Entry 1Q81 (X-ray diffraction, 2.95 A resolution); this record covers chains A and Q of the 31 polymer chains in the assembly.

Chain A:
Molecule: 23S ribosomal RNA
From: Haloarcula marismortui
Sequence (2922 nucleotides; numbered 2 to 2923; the number before each row is that of its first residue):
     2 UUGGCUACUA UGCCAGCUGG UGGAUUGCUC GGCUCAGGCG CUGAUGAAGG ACGUGCCAAG
    62 CUGCGAUAAG CCAUGGGGAG CCGCACGGAG GCGAAGAACC AUGGAUUUCC GAAUGAGAAU
   122 CUCUCUAACA AUUGCUUCGC GCAAUGAGGA ACCCCGAGAA CUGAAACAUC UCAGUAUCGG
   182 GAGGAACAGA AAACGCAAUG UGAUGUCGUU AGUAACCGCG AGUGAACGCG AUACAGCCCA
   242 AACCGAAGCC CUCACGGGCA AUGUGGUGUC AGGGCUACCU CUCAUCAGCC GACCGUCUCG
   302 ACGAAGUCUC UUGGAACAGA GCGUGAUACA GGGUGACAAC CCCGUACUCG AGACCAGUAC
   362 GACGUGCGGU AGUGCCAGAG UAGCGGGGGU UGGAUAUCCC UCGCGAAUAA CGCAGGCAUC
   422 GACUGCGAAG GCUAAACACA ACCUGAGACC GAUAGUGAAC AAGUAGUGUG AACGAACGCU
   482 GCAAAGUACC CUCAGAAGGG AGGCGAAAUA GAGCAUGAAA UCAGUUGGCG AUCGAGCGAC
   542 AGGGCAUACA AGGUCCCUCG ACGAAUGACC GACGCGCGAG CGUCCAGUAA GACUCACGGG
   602 AAGCCGAUGU UCUGUCGUAC GUUUUGAAAA ACGAGCCAGG GAGUGUGUCU GCAUGGCAAG
   662 UCUAACCGGA GUAUCCGGGG AGGCACAGGG AAACCGACAU GGCCGCAGGG CUUUGCCCGA
   722 GGGCCGCCGU CUUCAAGGGC GGGGAGCCAU GUGGACACGA CCCGAAUCCG GACGAUCUAC
   782 GCAUGGACAA GAUGAAGCGU GCCGAAAGGC ACGUGGAAGU CUGUUAGAGU UGGUGUCCUA
   842 CAAUACCCUC UCGUGAUCUA UGUGUAGGGG UGAAAGGCCC AUCGAGUCCG GCAACAGCUG
   902 GUUCCAAUCG AAACAUGUCG AAGCAUGACC UCCGCCGAGG UAGUCUGUGA GGUAGAGCGA
   962 CCGAUUGGUG UGUCCGCCUC CGAGAGGAGU CGGCACACCU GUCAAACUCC AAACUUACAG
  1022 ACGCCGUUUG ACGCGGGGAU UCCGGUGCGC GGGGUAAGCC UGUGUACCAG GAGGGGAACA
  1082 ACCCAGAGAU AGGUUAAGGU CCCCAAGUGU GGAUUAAGUG UAAUCCUCUG AAGGUGGUCU
  1142 CGAGCCCUAG ACAGCCGGGA GGUGAGCUUA GAAGCAGCUA CCCUCUAAGA AAAGCGUAAC
  1202 AGCUUACCGG CCGAGGUUUG AGGCGCCCAA AAUGAUCGGG ACUCAAAUCC ACCACCGAGA
  1262 CCUGUCCGUA CCACUCAUAC UGGUAAUCGA GUAGAUUGGC GCUCUAAUUG GAUGGAAGUA
  1322 GGGGUGAAAA CUCCUAUGGA CCGAUUAGUG ACGAAAAUCC UGGCCAUAGU AGCAGCGAUA
  1382 GUCGGGUGAG AACCCCGACG GCCUAAUGGA UAAGGGUUCC UCAGCACUGC UGAUCAGCUG
  1442 AGGGUUAGCC GGUCCUAAGU CAUACCGCAA CUCGACUAUG ACGAAAUGGG AAACGGGUUA
  1502 AUAUUCCCGU GCCACUAUGC AGUGAAAGUU GACGCCCUGG GGUCGAUCAC GCUGGGCAUU
  1562 CGCCCAGUCG AACCGUCCAA CUCCGUGGAA GCCGUAAUGG CAGGAAGCGG ACGAACGGCG
  1622 GCAUAGGGAA ACGUGAUUCA ACCUGGGGCC CAUGAAAAGA CGAGCAUAGU GUCCGUACCG
  1682 AGAACCGACA CAGGUGUCCA UGGCGGCGAA AGCCAAGGCC UGUCGGGAGC AACCAACGUU
  1742 AGGGAAUUCG GCAAGUUAGU CCCGUACCUU CGGAAGAAGG GAUGCCUGCU CCGGAACGGA
  1802 GCAGGUCGCA GUGACUCGGA AGCUCGGACU GUCUAGUAAC AACAUAGGUG ACCGCAAAUC
  1862 CGCAAGGACU CGUACGGUCA CUGAAUCCUG CCCAGUGCAG GUAUCUGAAC ACCUCGUACA
  1922 AGAGGACGAA GGACCUGUCA ACGGCGGGGG UAACUAUGAC CCUCUUAAGG UAGCGUAGUA
  1982 CCUUGCCGCA UCAGUAGCGG CUUGCAUGAA UGGAUUAACC AGAGCUUCAC UGUCCCAACG
  2042 UUGGGCCCGG UGAACUGUAC AUUCCAGUGC GGAGUCUGGA GACACCCAGG GGGAAGCGAA
  2102 GACCCUAUGG AGCUUUACUG CAGGCUGUCG CUGAGACGUG GUCGCCGAUG UGCAGCAUAG
  2162 GUAGGAGACA CUACACAGGU ACCCGCGCUA GCGGGCCACC GAGUCAACAG UGAAAUACUA
  2222 CCCGUCGGUG ACUGCGACUC UCACUCCGGG AGGAGGACAC CGAUAGCCGG GCAGUUUGAC
  2282 UGGGGCGGUA CGCGCUCGAA AAGAUAUCGA GCGCGCCCUA UGGCUAUCUC AGCCGGGACA
  2342 GAGACCCGGC GAAGAGUGCA AGAGCAAAAG AUAGCUUGAC AGUGUUCUUC CCAACGAGGA
  2402 ACGCUGACGC GAAAGCGUGG UCUAGCGAAC CAAUUAGCCU GCUUGAUGCG GGCAAUUGAU
  2462 GACAGAAAAG CUACCCUAGG GAUAACAGAG UCGUCACUCG CAAGAGCACA UAUCGACCGA
  2522 GUGGCUUGCU ACCUCGAUGU CGGUUCCCUC CAUCCUGCCC GUGCAGAAGC GGGCAAGGGU
  2582 GAGGUUGUUC GCCUAUUAAA GGAGGUCGUG AGCUGGGUUU AGACCGUCGU GAGACAGGUC
  2642 GGCUGCUAUC UACUGGGUGU GUAAUGGUGU CUGACAAGAA CGACCGUAUA GUACGAGAGG
  2702 AACUACGGUU GGUGGCCACU GGUGUACCGG UUGUUCGAGA GAGCACGUGC CGGGUAGCCA
  2762 CGCCACACGG GGUAAGAGCU GAACGCAUCU AAGCUCGAAA CCCACUUGGA AAAGAGACAC
  2822 CGCCGAGGUC CCGCGUACAA GACGCGGUCG AUAGACUCGG GGUGUGCGCG UCGAGGUAAC
  2882 GAGACGUUAA GCCCACGAGC ACUAACAGAC CAAAGCCAUC AU
Not modelled in the structure: 2-9, 126-127, 715, 971-998, 1560, 1952-1963, 2137-2236, 2339-2343, 2665-2666, 2915-2923
Bound ions: Mg2+ site 1 near G28 (its only coordinating residue here); Na+ site 1: C40, G41; Na+ site 2: G56, A59, G61; Na+ site 3 near G66 (its only coordinating residue here); Mg2+ site 2 near U115 (its only coordinating residue here); Na+ site 4: C141, G142; Na+ site 5 near U146 (its only coordinating residue here); Mg2+ site 3: C162, U2276; K+ site 1: C162, U163, U172; Mg2+ site 4: A165, A167, C168; Na+ site 6: A165, A166; Mg2+ site 5: A166, G219; 63 more Na+ sites not listed; 94 more Mg2+ sites not listed; 1 more K+ sites not listed
Residues lining bound ligands: puromycin-5'-monophosphate (PPU): G2102, A2103, A2486, C2487, U2541, C2542, G2588, C2608, G2618, U2619, U2620
What the authors report for this chain:
  - binding site for minihelix-puromycin: G2588
  - binding site for puromycin-5'-monophosphate: A2486
  - catalytic residues: A2486 (proposed by the authors, not directly observed)

Chain Q:
Molecule: 50S ribosomal protein L19E
From: Haloarcula marismortui
Reference sequence: P14119 (RL19_HALMA); residues 1-148 here = UniProt positions 1-148
Chain sequence (148 residues; each row starts with the number of its first residue):
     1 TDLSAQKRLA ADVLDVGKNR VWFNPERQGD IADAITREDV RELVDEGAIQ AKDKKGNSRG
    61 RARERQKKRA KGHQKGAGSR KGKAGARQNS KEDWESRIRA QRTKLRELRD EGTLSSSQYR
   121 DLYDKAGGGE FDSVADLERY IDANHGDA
Not modelled in the structure: 144-148
Differences from the reference sequence: conflict Lys71 (Tyr in P14119)

How chain A and chain Q interact:
Contacting residue pairs (170; chain A residue first):
  G792(A) - Ala86(Q)  phosphate contact
  A793(A) - Lys83(Q)  sugar contact
  A793(A) - Gly85(Q)  hydrogen bond to the phosphate
  A793(A) - Ala86(Q)  hydrogen bond to the phosphate
  G800(A) - Gly127(Q)  hydrogen bond to the sugar
  G800(A) - Gly128(Q)  hydrogen bond to the base
  U801(A) - Asp124(Q)  sugar contact
  U801(A) - Lys125(Q)  phosphate contact
  U801(A) - Gly128(Q)  sugar contact
  U801(A) - Glu130(Q)  hydrogen bond to the sugar
  G802(A) - Lys125(Q)  phosphate contact
  G802(A) - Glu130(Q)  sugar contact
  G814(A) - Trp94(Q)  sugar contact
  U815(A) - Trp94(Q)  sugar contact
  G816(A) - Lys91(Q)  salt bridge to the phosphate
  G817(A) - Lys91(Q)  salt bridge to the phosphate
  G1386(A) - Gln28(Q)  hydrogen bond to the base
  G1387(A) - Thr1(Q)  hydrogen bond to the sugar
  G1387(A) - Gln28(Q)  hydrogen bond to the sugar
  U1388(A) - Thr1(Q)  hydrogen bond to the sugar
  C1395(A) - Asp2(Q)  sugar contact
  C1396(A) - Thr1(Q)  hydrogen bond to the sugar
  C1396(A) - Asp2(Q)  sugar contact
  C1396(A) - Leu3(Q)  hydrogen bond to the sugar
  C1396(A) - Ser4(Q)  sugar contact
  C1397(A) - Leu3(Q)  sugar contact
  C1397(A) - Lys7(Q)  salt bridge to the phosphate
  C1397(A) - Phe23(Q)  phosphate contact
  C1397(A) - Pro25(Q)  sugar contact
  C1397(A) - Gln28(Q)  sugar contact
  G1398(A) - Lys7(Q)  salt bridge to the phosphate
  G1398(A) - Trp22(Q)  hydrogen bond to the phosphate
  G1398(A) - Phe23(Q)  hydrogen bond to the phosphate
  G1398(A) - Pro25(Q)  sugar contact
  A1399(A) - Trp22(Q)  phosphate contact
  A1399(A) - Lys52(Q)  salt bridge to the phosphate
  U1422(A) - Ala5(Q)  phosphate contact
  C1436(A) - Asp2(Q)  phosphate contact
  U1499(A) - Arg41(Q)  salt bridge to the phosphate
  U1500(A) - Arg37(Q)  hydrogen bond to the base
  U1500(A) - Arg41(Q)  salt bridge to the phosphate
  A1501(A) - Arg8(Q)  hydrogen bond to the phosphate
  A1501(A) - Leu9(Q)  phosphate contact
  A1501(A) - Ile35(Q)  sugar contact
  A1501(A) - Thr36(Q)  phosphate contact
  A1501(A) - Arg37(Q)  hydrogen bond to the phosphate
  A1502(A) - Arg8(Q)  salt bridge to the phosphate
  A1502(A) - Leu9(Q)  phosphate contact
  A1502(A) - Arg37(Q)  salt bridge to the phosphate
  G1540(A) - Glu95(Q)  sugar contact
  G1540(A) - Arg99(Q)  hydrogen bond to the phosphate
  G1541(A) - Arg99(Q)  salt bridge to the phosphate
  U1548(A) - Arg59(Q)  salt bridge to the phosphate
  C1549(A) - Arg59(Q)  salt bridge to the phosphate
  C1549(A) - Arg63(Q)  salt bridge to the phosphate
  C1549(A) - Gln66(Q)  sugar contact
  C1565(A) - Ser58(Q)  hydrogen bond to the sugar
  C1565(A) - Arg59(Q)  phosphate contact
  C1565(A) - Gly60(Q)  phosphate contact
  C1565(A) - Arg63(Q)  salt bridge to the phosphate
  C1566(A) - Gly56(Q)  phosphate contact
  C1566(A) - Asn57(Q)  sugar contact
  C1566(A) - Ser58(Q)  phosphate contact
  C1566(A) - Arg59(Q)  hydrogen bond to the phosphate
  C1566(A) - Arg63(Q)  salt bridge to the phosphate
  A1567(A) - Gly56(Q)  phosphate contact
  C1593(A) - Ser116(Q)  sugar contact
  C1593(A) - Ser117(Q)  phosphate contact
  C1593(A) - Arg120(Q)  base contact
  C1594(A) - Arg109(Q)  salt bridge to the phosphate
  C1594(A) - Ser116(Q)  phosphate contact
  C1594(A) - Tyr119(Q)  phosphate contact
  C1594(A) - Arg120(Q)  salt bridge to the phosphate
  G1595(A) - Arg109(Q)  salt bridge to the phosphate
  G1595(A) - Tyr119(Q)  hydrogen bond to the phosphate
  G1595(A) - Arg120(Q)  salt bridge to the phosphate
  G1595(A) - Tyr123(Q)  base contact
  U1596(A) - Arg102(Q)  hydrogen bond to the base
  U1596(A) - Arg106(Q)  salt bridge to the phosphate
  U1596(A) - Tyr123(Q)  hydrogen bond to the phosphate
  A1597(A) - Lys91(Q)  hydrogen bond to the base
  A1597(A) - Trp94(Q)  hydrogen bond to the sugar
  A1597(A) - Glu95(Q)  sugar contact
  A1597(A) - Ile98(Q)  sugar contact
  A1597(A) - Arg99(Q)  salt bridge to the phosphate
  A1597(A) - Arg102(Q)  salt bridge to the phosphate
  A1598(A) - Trp94(Q)  phosphate contact
  A1598(A) - Arg102(Q)  salt bridge to the phosphate
  G1703(A) - Asn57(Q)  base contact
  G1704(A) - Asn57(Q)  hydrogen bond to the base
  G1704(A) - Arg59(Q)  hydrogen bond to the phosphate
  C1705(A) - Arg59(Q)  salt bridge to the phosphate
  C1705(A) - Ala62(Q)  sugar contact
  C1705(A) - Arg65(Q)  hydrogen bond to the phosphate
  G1706(A) - Arg65(Q)  salt bridge to the phosphate
  G1706(A) - Arg69(Q)  salt bridge to the phosphate
  G1707(A) - Arg69(Q)  salt bridge to the phosphate
  G1707(A) - Lys81(Q)  phosphate contact
  G1707(A) - Gly82(Q)  phosphate contact
  C1708(A) - Lys81(Q)  hydrogen bond to the phosphate
  C1708(A) - Gly82(Q)  hydrogen bond to the phosphate
  C1708(A) - Ala86(Q)  sugar contact
  C1708(A) - Arg87(Q)  salt bridge to the phosphate
  C1715(A) - Lys55(Q)  hydrogen bond to the sugar
  C1715(A) - Asn57(Q)  hydrogen bond to the sugar
  A1716(A) - Lys55(Q)  hydrogen bond to the sugar
  A1716(A) - Gly56(Q)  sugar contact
  A1717(A) - Lys54(Q)  phosphate contact
  A1717(A) - Lys55(Q)  hydrogen bond to the phosphate
  G1718(A) - Val16(Q)  phosphate contact
  G1718(A) - Gly17(Q)  hydrogen bond to the phosphate
  G1718(A) - Arg20(Q)  salt bridge to the phosphate
  G1719(A) - Gly17(Q)  phosphate contact
  G1719(A) - Lys18(Q)  hydrogen bond to the phosphate
  G1719(A) - Asn19(Q)  hydrogen bond to the phosphate
  C1720(A) - Asn19(Q)  hydrogen bond to the phosphate
  G1760(A) - Ala77(Q)  hydrogen bond to the base
  G1760(A) - Arg80(Q)  hydrogen bond to the base
  G1760(A) - Lys81(Q)  hydrogen bond to the sugar
  U1761(A) - Arg80(Q)  sugar contact
  U1761(A) - Lys81(Q)  sugar contact
  U1761(A) - Gly82(Q)  sugar contact
  U1761(A) - Lys83(Q)  phosphate contact
  U1761(A) - Ala84(Q)  phosphate contact
  C1762(A) - Lys83(Q)  salt bridge to the phosphate
  C1762(A) - Ala84(Q)  hydrogen bond to the phosphate
  U1784(A) - Ala77(Q)  sugar contact
  U1784(A) - Gly78(Q)  hydrogen bond to the phosphate
  G1785(A) - Gly76(Q)  hydrogen bond to the phosphate
  G1785(A) - Ala77(Q)  phosphate contact
  G1785(A) - Gly78(Q)  hydrogen bond to the phosphate
  C1786(A) - Gln74(Q)  phosphate contact
  C1787(A) - Lys68(Q)  salt bridge to the phosphate
  C1787(A) - Gln74(Q)  hydrogen bond to the phosphate
  U1788(A) - Lys68(Q)  phosphate contact
  U1788(A) - His73(Q)  base contact
  G1789(A) - Lys71(Q)  base contact
  G1789(A) - His73(Q)  base contact
  C1790(A) - Lys71(Q)  salt bridge to the phosphate
  C1793(A) - Arg97(Q)  sugar contact
  C1793(A) - Ser133(Q)  phosphate contact
  C1793(A) - Ala135(Q)  phosphate contact
  G1794(A) - Ser96(Q)  hydrogen bond to the sugar
  G1794(A) - Ser133(Q)  phosphate contact
  G1794(A) - Val134(Q)  hydrogen bond to the phosphate
  G1795(A) - Ala100(Q)  phosphate contact
  C1798(A) - Gln66(Q)  sugar contact
  C1798(A) - Ala70(Q)  phosphate contact
  G1799(A) - Arg87(Q)  sugar contact
  G1799(A) - Gln88(Q)  base contact
  G1800(A) - Lys75(Q)  salt bridge to the phosphate
  G1800(A) - Arg87(Q)  salt bridge to the phosphate
  G1800(A) - Gln88(Q)  hydrogen bond to the sugar
  A1801(A) - Arg80(Q)  salt bridge to the phosphate
  A1801(A) - Arg87(Q)  salt bridge to the phosphate
  G1802(A) - Arg80(Q)  salt bridge to the phosphate
  U1813(A) - Gly78(Q)  phosphate contact
  U1813(A) - Lys81(Q)  sugar contact
  U1817(A) - Lys81(Q)  hydrogen bond to the base
  U2735(A) - Arg65(Q)  salt bridge to the phosphate
  U2736(A) - Lys55(Q)  hydrogen bond to the phosphate
  U2736(A) - Arg61(Q)  salt bridge to the phosphate
  C2737(A) - Lys55(Q)  salt bridge to the phosphate
  C2737(A) - Gly56(Q)  phosphate contact
  C2737(A) - Asn57(Q)  phosphate contact
  C2737(A) - Ser58(Q)  hydrogen bond to the phosphate
  C2737(A) - Arg61(Q)  salt bridge to the phosphate
  G2738(A) - Ser58(Q)  sugar contact
  G2738(A) - Arg61(Q)  phosphate contact
  A2739(A) - Arg61(Q)  salt bridge to the phosphate
Also at the interface, not in a pair above, chain A (80 interface residues in all): C1423, A1437, U1539, G1556, A1783, A1796, G1814
Also at the interface, not in a pair above, chain Q (84 interface residues in all): Val21, Asn24, Glu38, Asp53, Gly72, Ser79, Gly129

Summary:
The interface between chain A and chain Q involves 80 residues on one side and 84 on the other; the contacts
include 51 hydrogen bonds and 42 salt bridges. Polar pairs include G800(A)-Gly128(Q), G1386(A)-Gln28(Q) and
U1500(A)-Arg37(Q). Bound to chain A: puromycin-5'-monophosphate. From the paper: the catalytic residue
A2486(A); a binding site for minihelix-puromycin at G2588(A).
Here chain A is 23S ribosomal RNA and chain Q is 50S ribosomal protein L19E, both from Haloarcula marismortui.
Entry 1Q81 (Crystal Structure of minihelix with 3' puromycin bound to A-site of the 50S ribosomal subunit) was
determined by X-ray diffraction together with 1Q7Y, 1Q82, 1Q86 and 1M90 from the same study.
